7OHY - chains 1 and L of the 26 polymer chains in the assembly; structure by electron microscopy, 3.90 A resolution.

# Chain 1
Molecule: 25S rRNA
Organism: Saccharomyces cerevisiae S288C
Sequence (3396 nucleotides; each row starts with the number of its first residue; note: 87 numbers in that range are skipped by the numbering (no residue carries them; nothing is unmodelled there); a row labelled like 990A-990Z holds insertion residues (990A, then the next letters in order)):
     1 GUUUGACCUCAAAUCAGGUAGGAGUACCCGCUGAACUUAAGCAUAUCAAU
    51 AAGCGGAGGAAAAGAAACCAACCGGGAUUGCCUUAGUAACGGCGAGUGAA
   101 GCGGCAAAAGCUCAAAUUUGAAAUCUGGUACCUUCGGUGCCCGAGUUGUA
   151 AUUUGGAGAGGGCAACUUUGGGGCCGUUCCUUGUCUAUGUUCCUUGGAAC
   201 AGGACGUCAUAGAGGGUGAGAAUCCCGUGUGGCGAGGAGUGCGGUUCUUU
   251 GUAAAGUGCCUUCGAAGAGUCGAGUUGUUUGGGAAUGCAGCUCUAAGUGG
   301 GUGGUAAAUUCCAUCUAAAGCUAAAUAUUGGCGAGAGACCGAUAGCGAAC
   351 AAGUACAGUGAUGGAAAGAUGAAAAGAACUUUGAAAAGAGAGUGAAAAAG
   401 UACGUGAAAUUGUUGAAAGGGAAGGGCAUUUGAUCAGACAUGGUGUUUUG
   451 UGCCCUCUGCUCCUUGUGGGUAGGGGAAUCUCGCAUUUCACUGGGCCAGC
   501 AUCAGUUUUGGUGGCAGGAUAAAUCCAUAGGAAUGUAGCUUGCCUCGGUA
   551 AGUAUUAUAGCCUGUGGGAAUACUGCCAGCUGGGACUGAGGACUGCGACG
   601 UAAGUCAAGGAUGCUGGCAUAAUGGUUAUAUGCCGCCCGUCUUGAAACAC
   651 GGACCAAGGAGUCUAACGUCUAUGCGAGUGUUUGGGUGUAAAACCCAUAC
   701 GCGUAAUGAAAGUGAACGUAGGUUGGGGCCUCGCAAGAGGUGCACAAUCG
   751 ACCGAUCCUGAUGUCUUCGGAUGGAUUUGAGUAAGAGCAUAGCUGUUGGG
   801 ACCCGAAAGAUGGUGAACUAUGCCUGAAUAGGGUGAAGCCAGAGGAAACU
   851 CUGGUGGAGGCUCGUAGCGGUUCUGACGUGCAAAUCGAUCGUCGAAUUUG
   901 GGUAUAGGGGCGAAAGACUAAUCGAACCAUCUAGUAGCUGGUUCCUGCCG
   951 AAGUUUCCCUCAGGAUAGCAGAAGCUCGUAUCAGUUUUAU
990A-990Z GAGGUAAAGCGAAUGAUUAGAGGUUC
991A-991Z CGGGGUCGAAAUGACCUUGACCUAUU
992A-992Z CUCAAACUUUAAAUAUGUAAGAAGUC
993A-993I CUUGUUACU
  1060 UAA
  1081 UUGAACGUGGACAUUUGAAUGAAGAGCUUUUAGUGGGCCAUUUUUGGUAA
  1131 GCAGAACUGGCGAUGCGGGAUGAACCGAACGUAGAGUUAAGGUGCCGGAA
  1181 UACACGCUCAUCAGACACCACAAAAGGUGUUAGUUCAUCUAGACAGCCGG
  1231 ACGGUGGCCAUGGAAGUCGGAAUCCGCUAAGGAGUGUGUAACAACUCACC
  1281 GGCCGAAUGAACUAGCCCUGAAAAUGGAUGGCGCUCAAGCGUGUUACCUA
  1331 UACUCUACCGUCAGGGUUGAUAUGAUGCCCUGACGAGUAGGCAGGCGUGG
  1381 AGGUCAGUGACGAAGCCUAGACCGUAAGGUCGGGUCGAACGGCCUCUAGU
  1431 GCAGAUCUUGGUGGUAGUAGCAAAUAUUCAAAUGAGAACUUUGAAGACUG
  1481 AAGUGGGGAAAGGUUCCACGUCAACAGCAGUUGGACGUGGGUUAGUCGAU
  1531 CCUAAGAGAUGGGGAAGCUCCGUUUCAAAGGCCUGAUUUUAUGCAGGCCA
  1581 CCAUCGAAAGGGAAUCCGGUUAAGAUUCCGGAACCUGGAUAUGGAUUCUU
  1631 CACGGUAACGUAACUGAAUGUGGAGACGUCGGCGCGAGCCCUGGGAGGAG
  1681 UUAUCUUUUCUUCUUAACAGCUUAUCACCCCGGAAUUGGUUUAUCCGGAG
  1731 AUGGGGUCUUAUGGCUGGAAGAGGCCAGCACCUUUGCUGGCUCCGGUGCG
  1781 CUUGUGACGGCCCGUGAAAAUCCACAGGAAGGAAUAGUUUUCAUGCCAGG
  1831 UCGUACUGAUAACCGCAGCAGGUCUCCAAGGUGAACAGCCUCUAGUUGAU
  1881 AGAAUAAUGUAGAUAAGGGAAGUCGGCAAAAUAGAUCCGUAACUUCGGGA
  1931 UAAGGAUUGGCUCUAAGGGUCGGGUAGUGAGGGCCUUGGUCAGACGCAGC
  1981 GGGCGUGCUUGUGGACUGCUUGGUGGGGCUUGCUCUGCUAGGCGGACUAC
  2031 UUGCGUGCCUUGUUGUAGACGGCCUUGGUAGGUCUCUUGUAGACCGUCGC
  2081 UUGCUACAAUUAACGAUCAACUUAGAACUGGUACGGACAAGGGGAAUCUG
  2131 ACUGUCUAAUUAAAACAUAGCAUUGCGAUGGUCAGAAAGUGAUGUUGACG
  2181 CAAUGUGAUUUCUGCCCAGUGCUCUGAAUGUCAAAGUGAAGAAAUUCAAC
  2231 CAAGCGCGGGUAAACGGCGGGAGUAACUAUGACUCUCUUAAGGUAGCCAA
  2281 AUGCCUCGUCAUCUAAUUAGUGACGCGCAUGAAUGGAUUAACGAGAUUCC
  2331 CACUGUCCCUAUCUACUAUCUAGCGAAACCACAGCCAAGGGAACGGGCUU
  2381 GGCAGAAUCAGCGGGGAAAGAAGACCCUGUUGAGCUUGACUCUAGUUUGA
  2431 CAUUGUGAAGAGACAUAGAGGGUGUAGAAUAAGUGGGAGCUUCGGCGCCA
  2481 GUGAAAUACCACUACCUUUAUAGUUUCUUUACUUAUUCAAUGAAGCGGAG
  2531 CUGGAAUUCAUUUUCCACGUUCUAGCAUUCAAGGUCCCAUUCGGGGCUGA
  2581 UCCGGGUUGAAGACAUUGUCAGGUGGGGAGUUUGGCUGGGGCGGCACAUC
  2631 UGUUAAACGAUAACGCAGAUGUCCUAAGGGGGGCUCAUGGAGAACAGAAA
  2681 UCUCCAGUAGAACAAAAGGGUAAAAGCCCCCUUGAUUUUGAUUUUCAGUG
  2731 UGAAUACAAACCAUGAAAGUGUGGCCUAUCGAUCCUUUAGUCCCUCGGAA
  2781 UUUGAGGCUAGAGGUGCCAGAAAAGUUACCACAGGGAUAACUGGCUUGUG
  2831 GCAGUCAAGCGUUCAUAGCGACAUUGCUUUUUGAUUCUUCGAUGUCGGCU
  2881 CUUCCUAUCAUACCGAAGCAGAAUUCGGUAAGCGUUGGAUUGUUCACCCA
  2931 CUAAUAGGGAACGUGAGCUGGGUUUAGACCGUCGUGAGACAGGUUAGUUU
  2981 UACCCUACUGAUGAAUGUUACCGCAAUAGUAAUUGAACUUAGUACGAGAG
  3031 GAACAGUUCAUUCGGAUAAUUGGUUUUUGCGGCUGUCUGAUCAGGCAUUG
  3081 CCGCGAAGCUACCAUCCGCUGGAUUAUGGCUGAACGCCUCUAAGUCAGAA
  3131 UCCAUGCUAGAACGCGGUGAUUUCUUUGCUCCACACAAUAUAGAUGGAUA
  3181 CGAAUAAGGCGUCCUUGUGGCGUCGCUGAACCAUAGCAGGCUAGCAACGG
  3231 UGCACUUGGCGGAAAGGCCUUGGGUGCUUGCUGGCGAAUUGCAAUGUCAU
  3281 UUUGCGUGGGGAUAAAUCAUUUGUAUACGACUUAGAUGUACAACGGGGUA
  3331 UUGUAAGCAGUAGAGUAGCCUUGUUGUUACGAUCUGCUGAGAUUAAGCCU
  3381 UUGUUGUCUGAUUUGU
Not modelled in the structure: 40-42, 165, 306-309, 462-470, 709-711, 761-769, 780, 818-924, 937, 990A-990Z, 991A-991Z, 992A-992Z, 993A-993I, 1081-1096, 1197-1200, 1301-1308, 1352, 1452-2351, 2373, 2394-2829, 2837-2847, 2859-2889, 2912-2982, 3078-3079, 3377

# Chain L
Name: 60S ribosomal protein L13-A
Organism: Saccharomyces cerevisiae (strain ATCC 204508 / S288c)
UniProt: Q12690 (RL13A_YEAST); residues 1-199 here = UniProt positions 1-199
Sequence (199 residues; row label = number of the first residue in the row):
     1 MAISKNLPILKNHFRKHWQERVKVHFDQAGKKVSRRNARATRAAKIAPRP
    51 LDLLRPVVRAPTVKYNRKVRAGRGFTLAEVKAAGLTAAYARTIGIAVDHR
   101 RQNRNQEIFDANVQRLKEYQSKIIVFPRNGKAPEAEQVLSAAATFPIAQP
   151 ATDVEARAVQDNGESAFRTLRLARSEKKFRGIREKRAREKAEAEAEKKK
Not modelled in the structure: 1-21, 130-199
Swiss-Prot annotation at these positions:
  - modified residue (Phosphothreonine): Thr-144, Thr-152

# Interface between chain 1 and chain L
Residue-residue contacts (74):
  A65(1) with Arg-73(L), base contact; Arg-100(L), phosphate contact
  A66(1) with Arg-100(L), salt bridge to the phosphate
  C72(1) with Pro-61(L), base contact; Val-63(L), sugar contact
  C73(1) with Arg-59(L), hydrogen bond to the base; Asn-66(L), base contact; Arg-104(L), phosphate contact; Asn-105(L), hydrogen bond to the sugar
  G74(1) with Arg-59(L), hydrogen bond to the sugar; Ala-60(L), sugar contact; Pro-61(L), sugar contact; Arg-104(L), salt bridge to the phosphate
  G75(1) with Val-58(L), sugar contact; Arg-59(L), sugar contact; Pro-61(L), sugar contact
  G76(1) with Arg-70(L), salt bridge to the phosphate; Gly-72(L), phosphate contact; Arg-73(L), sugar contact; Asp-98(L), hydrogen bond to the sugar; Arg-100(L), hydrogen bond to the base; Arg-101(L), base contact; Gln-102(L), hydrogen bond to the base
  A77(1) with Arg-73(L), salt bridge to the phosphate; Arg-100(L), sugar contact
  C102(1) with Pro-61(L), sugar contact; Thr-62(L), hydrogen bond to the sugar; Tyr-65(L), base contact
  G103(1) with Ala-60(L), phosphate contact; Tyr-65(L), sugar contact; Arg-70(L), salt bridge to the phosphate
  G104(1) with Lys-68(L), salt bridge to the phosphate; Arg-70(L), phosphate contact
  A106(1) with Arg-35(L), sugar contact; Arg-39(L), hydrogen bond to the phosphate
  A107(1) with Arg-39(L), salt bridge to the phosphate
  A108(1) with Arg-42(L), salt bridge to the phosphate; Leu-51(L), phosphate contact; Arg-55(L), hydrogen bond to the base; Arg-73(L), base contact
  A109(1) with Leu-53(L), phosphate contact
  G110(1) with Arg-73(L), salt bridge to the phosphate; Arg-91(L), hydrogen bond to the phosphate
  C111(1) with Arg-91(L), salt bridge to the phosphate
  G156(1) with Leu-77(L), phosphate contact; Arg-91(L), base contact; His-99(L), stacking on the base
  A157(1) with Leu-77(L), phosphate contact
  G170(1) with Arg-128(L), salt bridge to the phosphate
  G241(1) with Lys-45(L), hydrogen bond to the sugar
  U257(1) with Thr-86(L), sugar contact
  G258(1) with Lys-81(L), salt bridge to the phosphate
  A313(1) with Arg-104(L), phosphate contact
  U314(1) with Arg-104(L), salt bridge to the phosphate
  C315(1) with Gln-102(L), hydrogen bond to the phosphate
  U326(1) with Lys-31(L), salt bridge to the phosphate
  A327(1) with Lys-23(L), sugar contact; Lys-31(L), salt bridge to the phosphate
  U328(1) with Lys-23(L), phosphate contact
  U682(1) with Gln-28(L), phosphate contact
  U683(1) with Gln-28(L), hydrogen bond to the phosphate
  G684(1) with Gln-28(L), hydrogen bond to the phosphate; Arg-35(L), sugar contact
  G685(1) with Lys-32(L), phosphate contact; Arg-35(L), salt bridge to the phosphate; Arg-39(L), salt bridge to the phosphate
  G686(1) with Lys-32(L), base contact; Arg-36(L), salt bridge to the phosphate
  U687(1) with Arg-36(L), salt bridge to the phosphate
  A691(1) with Phe-26(L), base contact; Ala-29(L), phosphate contact
  U698(1) with Lys-68(L), hydrogen bond to the sugar
  A699(1) with Tyr-65(L), phosphate contact
  C700(1) with Tyr-65(L), hydrogen bond to the phosphate
Also at the interface, not in a pair above, chain 1 (44 interface residues in all): U169, G256, G688, A690, A692
Also at the interface, not in a pair above, chain L (42 interface residues in all): Val-33, Lys-64, Ala-71, Glu-107

# Overview
The interface between chain 1 and chain L involves 44 residues on one side and 42 on the other, with 16
hydrogen bonds, 19 salt bridges and 1 aromatic stacking contact. Polar pairs include C73(1)/Arg-59(L),
G76(1)/Arg-100(L) and G76(1)/Gln-102(L).
Chain 1 is 25S rRNA (Saccharomyces cerevisiae S288C) and chain L is 60S ribosomal protein L13-A (Saccharomyces
cerevisiae (strain ATCC 204508 / S288c)); the structure, Nog1-TAP associated immature ribosomal particles from
S. cerevisiae after rpL34 expression shut down, population B, was determined by electron microscopy together
with 7OF1 and 7OHU from the same study.
